Entry 6W89 (X-ray diffraction, 2.50 A resolution); this record covers chains A and B of the 6 polymer chains in the assembly.

# Chain A
Name: DNA (cytosine-5)-methyltransferase 3A
From: Homo sapiens
Notes: EC 2.1.1.37
Reference sequence: Q9Y6K1 (DNM3A_HUMAN); residues 628-912 here = UniProt positions 628-912
Amino-acid sequence (285 residues; row label = number of the first residue in the row):
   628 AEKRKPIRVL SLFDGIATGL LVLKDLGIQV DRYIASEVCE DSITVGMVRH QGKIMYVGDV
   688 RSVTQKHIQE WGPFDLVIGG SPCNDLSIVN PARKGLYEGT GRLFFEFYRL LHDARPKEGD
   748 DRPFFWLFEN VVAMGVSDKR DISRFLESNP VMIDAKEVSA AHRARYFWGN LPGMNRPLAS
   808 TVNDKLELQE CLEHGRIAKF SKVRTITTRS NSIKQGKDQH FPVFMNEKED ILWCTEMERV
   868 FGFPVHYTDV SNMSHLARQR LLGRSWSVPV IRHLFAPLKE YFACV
Sequence notes: engineered mutation H882 (Arg in Q9Y6K1)
Ligand contacts: S-adenosylhomocysteine (SAH): F640, D641, G642, I643, A644, T645, S663, E664, V665, C666, S669, G685, D686, V687, R688, G707, S708, P709, L730, E756, R891, S892, W893
UniProt features mapped onto this chain:
  - active site: C710
  - binding site (S-adenosyl-L-methionine): D641 to T645, E664, D686 to R688, R891 to W893
  - modified residue: C710 (S-methylcysteine)
What the authors report for this chain:
  - binding site for Cga DNA: N838, S881, H882, L883
  - binding site for Cga DNA: T834, T835, R836
  - self-association interface (contacts with another copy of this molecule); pairs are residue here / residue on that copy: D876-R885 (salt bridge)
  - specificity-determining residues: N838
  - conformationally variable residues: R836 to N838

# Chain B
Name: DNA (cytosine-5)-methyltransferase 3-like
From: Homo sapiens
Reference sequence: Q9UJW3 (DNM3L_HUMAN); residue numbers follow UniProt; this construct covers 178-386
Amino-acid sequence (209 residues; numbered 178 to 386; the number before each row is that of its first residue):
   178 MFETVPVWRR QPVRVLSLFE DIKKELTSLG FLESGSDPGQ LKHVVDVTDT VRKDVEEWGP
   238 FDLVYGATPP LGHTCDRPPS WYLFQFHRLL QYARPKPGSP RPFFWMFVDN LVLNKEDLDV
   298 ASRFLEMEPV TIPDVHGGSL QNAVRVWSNI PAIRSRHWAL VSEEELSLLA QNKQSSKLAA
   358 KWPTKLVKNC FLPLREYFKY FSTELTSSL
Disordered / not traced: 214-216, 314-316, 355-357, 381-386

# Interface between chain A and chain B
Residue-residue contacts (29):
  R688(A) with R300(B), hydrogen bond (backbone-side chain)
  Q692(A) with E303(B), hydrogen bond (backbone-side chain)
  Y724(A) with P255(B), hydrophobic; S257(B), hydrogen bond (backbone-side chain); W258(B); F261(B), hydrophobic; Q262(B)
  E725(A) with E293(B)
  R729(A) with S257(B), hydrogen bond; E293(B), salt bridge; D294(B), salt bridge
  F732(A) with F261(B), hydrophobic; F301(B)
  E733(A) with R300(B), salt bridge; F301(B)
  Y735(A) with H264(B), hydrogen bond; R265(B)
  R736(A) with R300(B); F301(B)
  H739(A) with Q268(B), hydrogen bond
  R771(A) with T225(B), hydrogen bond (side chain-backbone); D226(B), salt bridge; R265(B); Y269(B), hydrogen bond (backbone-side chain)
  F772(A) with F261(B); Q262(B); R265(B)
  E774(A) with R229(B), salt bridge; Y269(B)
Interface residues without a listed pair, chain A (16 interface residues in all): T691, D740, R767
Interface residues without a listed pair, chain B (19 interface residues in all): V228, V297

# In short
The interface between chain A and chain B involves 16 residues on one side and 19 on the other, with 8
hydrogen bonds and 5 salt bridges. Polar pairs include R729(A)-E293(B), R729(A)-D294(B) and E733(A)-R300(B).
The paper reports a binding site for Cga DNA at N838(A), S881(A) and H882(A) among others; the specificity
determinant N838(A).
Here chain A is DNA (cytosine-5)-methyltransferase 3A and chain B is DNA (cytosine-5)-methyltransferase
3-like, both from Homo sapiens. Entry 6W89 (Structure of DNMT3A (R882H) in complex with CGA DNA) was
determined by X-ray diffraction together with 6W8B, 6W8D and 6W8J from the same study.
